Entry 5ZMQ (X-ray diffraction, 1.99 A resolution); this record covers chains A and B.

== Chain A ==
Protein: Serine protease subunit NS2B
Source organism: Zika virus
Notes: EC 3.4.21.91, 3.6.1.15, 3.6.4.13
UniProt: Q32ZE1 (POLG_ZIKV); residues 46-96 here correspond to UniProt positions 1414-1464 (UniProt number = residue number + 1368)
Amino-acid sequence (53 residues; numbered 44 to 96; the number before each row is that of its first residue):
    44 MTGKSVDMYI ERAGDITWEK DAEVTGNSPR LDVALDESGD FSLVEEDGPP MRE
Disordered / not traced: 44-49, 88-96
Sequence notes: expression tag (44-45)
Curated features (UniProtKB/Swiss-Prot):
  - region: Ile-53 to Pro-92 (Interacts with and activates NS3 protease)
What the authors report for this chain:
  - binding site for peptide PAC-DLY-DLY-DAR: Gly-82
  - binding site for peptide PAC-DLY-DLY-DAR: Asp-83, Phe-84, Ser-85
  - specificity-determining residues: Glu-80 to Asp-83 (proposed by the authors, not directly observed)

== Chain B ==
Protein: Serine protease NS3
Source organism: Zika virus (strain Mr 766)
UniProt: H8XX12 (H8XX12_ZIKV); residues 1-177 here correspond to UniProt positions 1497-1673 (UniProt number = residue number + 1496)
Amino-acid sequence (178 residues; numbered 0 to 177; the number before each row is that of its first residue; numbering starts at 0):
     0 GSGALWDVPA PKEVKKGETT DGVYRVMTRR LLGSTQVGVG VMQEGVFHTM WHVTKGAALR
    60 SGEGRLDPYW GDVKQDLVSY CGPWKLDAAW DGLSEVQLLA VPPGERAKNI QTLPGIFKTK
   120 DGDIGAVALD YPAGTSGSPI LDKSGRVIGL YGNGVVIKNG SYVSAITQGK REEETPVE
Disordered / not traced: 0-15, 30-31, 171-177
Sequence notes: expression tag (0); engineered mutation Ser-143 (Cys1639 in H8XX12)
What the authors report for this chain:
  - binding site for peptide PAC-DLY-DLY-DAR: His-51, Asp-129, Ser-135
  - binding site for peptide PAC-DLY-DLY-DAR: Tyr-130, Gly-133, Gly-151, Gly-153, Tyr-161
  - catalytic residues: Gly-133, Ser-135

== How chain A and chain B interact ==
Pairs across the interface (99):
  Asp-50(A) / Met-26(B)
  Asp-50(A) / Thr-27(B)
  Asp-50(A) / Arg-28(B)  hydrogen bond (backbone-backbone)
  Met-51(A) / Met-26(B)
  Met-51(A) / Thr-53(B)
  Met-51(A) / Ala-56(B)  hydrophobic
  Met-51(A) / Leu-58(B)
  Met-51(A) / Arg-59(B)  hydrogen bond (backbone-backbone)
  Tyr-52(A) / Arg-24(B)
  Tyr-52(A) / Val-25(B)
  Tyr-52(A) / Met-26(B)  hydrogen bond (backbone-backbone)
  Tyr-52(A) / Ser-33(B)  hydrogen bond
  Tyr-52(A) / Arg-59(B)
  Ile-53(A) / Tyr-23(B)  hydrophobic
  Ile-53(A) / Arg-24(B)
  Ile-53(A) / Val-25(B)  hydrophobic
  Ile-53(A) / Met-41(B)  hydrophobic
  Ile-53(A) / Phe-46(B)  hydrophobic
  Ile-53(A) / Leu-58(B)  hydrophobic
  Ile-53(A) / Arg-59(B)  hydrogen bond (backbone-backbone)
  Ile-53(A) / Leu-65(B)  hydrophobic
  Glu-54(A) / Tyr-23(B)
  Glu-54(A) / Arg-24(B)  hydrogen bond (backbone-backbone)
  Arg-55(A) / Glu-17(B)
  Arg-55(A) / Thr-19(B)
  Arg-55(A) / Asp-20(B)  hydrogen bond (side chain-backbone)
  Arg-55(A) / Val-22(B)
  Arg-55(A) / Tyr-23(B)
  Ala-56(A) / Val-22(B)  hydrogen bond (backbone-backbone)
  Ala-56(A) / Arg-24(B)
  Ala-56(A) / Val-100(B)  hydrophobic
  Ala-56(A) / Ala-106(B)
  Gly-57(A) / Gly-21(B)
  Gly-57(A) / Val-22(B)  hydrogen bond (backbone-backbone)
  Asp-58(A) / Leu-98(B)
  Ile-59(A) / Gly-21(B)
  Ile-59(A) / Val-22(B)
  Ile-59(A) / Leu-98(B)  hydrophobic
  Ile-59(A) / Pro-138(B)  hydrophobic
  Ile-59(A) / Leu-140(B)  hydrophobic
  Ile-59(A) / Gly-144(B)
  Ile-59(A) / Val-146(B)  hydrophobic
  Thr-60(A) / Leu-98(B)
  Thr-60(A) / Asn-108(B)  hydrogen bond (backbone-side chain)
  Thr-60(A) / Leu-140(B)
  Trp-61(A) / Glu-94(B)
  Trp-61(A) / Val-95(B)
  Trp-61(A) / Gln-96(B)
  Trp-61(A) / Asn-108(B)
  Trp-61(A) / Gln-110(B)
  Trp-61(A) / Leu-140(B)
  Trp-61(A) / Asp-141(B)
  Trp-61(A) / Lys-142(B)
  Glu-62(A) / Gln-96(B)  hydrogen bond (backbone-side chain)
  Glu-62(A) / Asn-108(B)  hydrogen bond (side chain-backbone)
  Ala-65(A) / Gln-96(B)
  Ala-65(A) / Asn-108(B)
  Glu-66(A) / Asn-108(B)
  Glu-66(A) / Ile-109(B)
  Glu-66(A) / Gln-110(B)  hydrogen bond (backbone-backbone)
  Val-67(A) / Gln-110(B)
  Thr-68(A) / Ile-109(B)
  Thr-68(A) / Gln-110(B)  hydrogen bond (backbone-backbone)
  Thr-68(A) / Thr-111(B)  hydrogen bond (backbone-side chain)
  Thr-68(A) / Leu-128(B)
  Gly-69(A) / Thr-111(B)
  Asn-70(A) / Leu-112(B)
  Asn-70(A) / Ala-127(B)
  Ser-71(A) / Leu-112(B)  hydrogen bond (side chain-backbone)
  Ser-71(A) / Pro-113(B)
  Ser-71(A) / Gly-114(B)
  Pro-72(A) / Gly-114(B)
  Pro-72(A) / Ile-115(B)  hydrogen bond (backbone-backbone)
  Pro-72(A) / Ala-127(B)
  Arg-73(A) / Ile-115(B)
  Leu-74(A) / Ile-115(B)  hydrogen bond (backbone-backbone)
  Leu-74(A) / Phe-116(B)  hydrophobic
  Leu-74(A) / Lys-117(B)  hydrogen bond (backbone-backbone)
  Leu-74(A) / Val-154(B)  hydrophobic
  Leu-74(A) / Ile-156(B)  hydrophobic
  Asp-75(A) / Lys-117(B)
  Val-76(A) / Phe-116(B)  hydrophobic
  Val-76(A) / Lys-117(B)  hydrogen bond (backbone-backbone)
  Val-76(A) / Thr-118(B)
  Leu-78(A) / Lys-73(B)
  Asp-79(A) / Lys-73(B)
  Glu-80(A) / Lys-73(B)
  Ser-81(A) / Val-72(B)
  Gly-82(A) / Val-72(B)
  Gly-82(A) / Lys-73(B)
  Gly-82(A) / Asn-152(B)  hydrogen bond (backbone-side chain)
  Phe-84(A) / Phe-116(B)  hydrophobic
  Phe-84(A) / Asn-152(B)
  Phe-84(A) / Gly-153(B)
  Phe-84(A) / Val-154(B)  hydrophobic
  Phe-84(A) / Ala-164(B)  hydrophobic
  Ser-85(A) / Val-154(B)
  Leu-86(A) / Val-154(B)  hydrophobic
  Leu-86(A) / Val-155(B)
Also at the interface, not in a pair above, chain B (59 interface residues in all): Val-36, Val-40, Ala-57, Ser-60, Ile-123, Tyr-130, Val-162

== Overview ==
The interface between chain A and chain B involves 33 residues on one side and 59 on the other, with 21
hydrogen bonds. Among the polar pairs are Tyr-52(A)/Ser-33(B), Arg-55(A)/Asp-20(B) and Thr-60(A)/Asn-108(B).
The paper reports catalytic residues Gly-133(B) and Ser-135(B); a binding site for peptide PAC-DLY-DLY-DAR at
Gly-82(A), Asp-83(A) and His-51(B) among others.
Chain A is Serine protease subunit NS2B (Zika virus) and chain B is Serine protease NS3 (Zika virus (strain Mr
766)); the structure, Crystal structure of Zika NS3 protease with phenylacetyl-Lys-Lys-Arg-COOH inhibitor, was
determined by X-ray diffraction (same publication as 5ZMS and 5ZOB).
